Entry 8RHN (electron microscopy, 4.50 A resolution (low resolution: residue-level contacts below are approximate; hydrogen-bond / salt-bridge calls are withheld)); this record covers chains G and J of the 16 polymer chains in the assembly.

Chain G:
Protein: ATPase family gene 2 protein homolog A
From: Homo sapiens
Notes: EC 3.6.4.10
UniProtKB: Q8NB90 (AFG2A_HUMAN); numbering as in UniProt (aligned over 1-893)
Chain sequence (920 residues; each row starts with the number of its first residue; numbers below 1 keep their minus sign (Met-26 is residue -26)):
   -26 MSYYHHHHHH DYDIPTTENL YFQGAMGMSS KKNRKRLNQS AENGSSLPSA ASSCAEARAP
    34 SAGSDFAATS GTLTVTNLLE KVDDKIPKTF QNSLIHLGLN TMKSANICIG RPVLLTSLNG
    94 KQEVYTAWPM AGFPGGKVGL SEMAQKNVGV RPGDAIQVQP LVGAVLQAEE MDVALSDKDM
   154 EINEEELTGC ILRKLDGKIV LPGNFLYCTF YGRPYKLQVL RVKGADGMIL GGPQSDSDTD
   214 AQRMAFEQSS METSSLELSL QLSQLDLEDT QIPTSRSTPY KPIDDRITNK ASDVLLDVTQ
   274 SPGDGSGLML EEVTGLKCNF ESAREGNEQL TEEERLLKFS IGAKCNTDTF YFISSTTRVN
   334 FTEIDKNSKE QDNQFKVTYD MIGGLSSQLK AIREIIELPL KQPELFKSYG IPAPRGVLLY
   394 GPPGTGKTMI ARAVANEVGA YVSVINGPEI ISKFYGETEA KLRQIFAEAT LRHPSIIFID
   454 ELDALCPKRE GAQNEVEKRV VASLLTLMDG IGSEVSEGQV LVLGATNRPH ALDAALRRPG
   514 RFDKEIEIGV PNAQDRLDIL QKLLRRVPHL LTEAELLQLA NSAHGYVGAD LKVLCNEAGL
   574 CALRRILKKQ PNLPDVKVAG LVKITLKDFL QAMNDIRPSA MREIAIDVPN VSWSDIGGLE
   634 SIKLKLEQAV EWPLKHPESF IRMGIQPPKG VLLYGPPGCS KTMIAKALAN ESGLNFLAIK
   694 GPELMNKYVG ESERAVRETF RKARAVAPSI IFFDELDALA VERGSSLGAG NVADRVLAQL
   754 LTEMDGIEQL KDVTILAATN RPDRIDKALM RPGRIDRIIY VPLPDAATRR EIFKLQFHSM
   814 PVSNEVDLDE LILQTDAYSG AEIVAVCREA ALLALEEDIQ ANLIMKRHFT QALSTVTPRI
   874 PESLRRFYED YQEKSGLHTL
Disordered / not traced: -26 to 43, 204-315, 336-893
Differences from the reference sequence: initiating methionine (-26); expression tag (-25 to 0)
Curated features (UniProtKB/Swiss-Prot):
  - binding site (ATP): Gly394 to Thr401, Gly668 to Thr675
  - modified residue: Thr272 (Phosphothreonine), Ser274 (Phosphoserine), Ser279 (Phosphoserine)
  - cross-link: Lys859 (Glycyl lysine isopeptide (Lys-Gly) (interchain with G-Cter in SUMO2))
Reported in the primary citation:
  - disease-associated variants - G185E: unchanged stability
  - disease-associated variants - A100T (12-20 degC), F323I (12-20 degC), T330DEL (12-20 degC): decreased stability
  - disease-associated variants - T330DEL, D608DEL: decreased binding to SPATA5L1 and CINP

Chain J:
Protein: ATPase family gene 2 protein homolog B
From: Homo sapiens
Notes: EC 3.6.4.10
UniProtKB: Q9BVQ7 (AFG2B_HUMAN); numbering as in UniProt (aligned over 1-753)
Chain sequence (777 residues; each row starts with the number of its first residue; numbers below 1 keep their minus sign (Met-23 is residue -23)):
   -23 MDYKDDDDKG GGSENLYFQG AGSTMAPDSD PFPEGPLLKL LPLDARDRGT QRCRLGPAAL
    37 HALGARLGSA VKISLPDGGS CLCTAWPRRD GADGFVQLDP LCASPGAAVG ASRSRRSLSL
    97 NRLLLVPCPP LRRVAVWPVL RERAGAPGAR NTAAVLEAAQ ELLRNRPISL GHVVVAPPGA
   157 PGLVAALHIV GGTPSPDPAG LVTPRTRVSL GGEPPSEAQP QPEVPLGGLS EAADSLRELL
   217 RLPLRYPRAL TALGLAVPRG VLLAGPPGVG KTQLVRAVAR EAGAELLAVS APALQGSRPG
   277 ETEENVRRVF QRARELASRG PSLLFLDEMD ALCPQRGSRA PESRVVAQVL TLLDGASGDR
   337 EVVVVGATNR PDALDPALRR PGRFDREVVI GTPTLKQRKE ILQVITSKMP ISSHVDLGLL
   397 AEMTVGYVGA DLTALCREAA MHALLHSEKN QDNPVIDEID FLEAFKNIQP SSFRSVIGLM
   457 DIKPVDWEEI GGLEDVKLKL KQSIEWPLKF PWEFVRMGLT QPKGVLLYGP PGCAKTTLVR
   517 ALATSCHCSF VSVSGADLFS PFVGDSEKVL SQIFRQARAS TPAILFLDEI DSILGARSAS
   577 KTGCDVQERV LSVLLNELDG VGLKTIERRG SKSSQQEFQE VFNRSVMIIA ATNRPDVLDT
   637 ALLRPGRLDK IIYIPPPDHK GRLSILKVCT KTMPIGPDVS LENLAAETCF FSGADLRNLC
   697 TEAALLALQE NGLDATTVKQ EHFLKSLKTV KPSLSCKDLA LYENLFKKEG FSNVEGI
Disordered / not traced: -23 to 11, 193-753
Differences from the reference sequence: initiating methionine (-23); expression tag (-22 to 0)
Curated features (UniProtKB/Swiss-Prot):
  - binding site (ATP): Gly241 to Thr248, Gly505 to Thr512
  - modified residue: Met1 (N-acetylmethionine)
Reported in the primary citation:
  - disease-associated variants - A41P, R64W, D66Y: decreased binding to other 55LCC members
  - disease-associated variants - V245E: decreased growth
  - disease-associated variants - I466M, G689V: unchanged stability

Chain G / chain J interface:
Contacting residue pairs - 12 pairs, chain G then chain J:
  Gly83(G) - Arg65(J)
  Arg84(G) - Arg65(J)
  Val135(G) - Asp66(J)
  Ala137(G) - Asp66(J)
  Val138(G) - Arg64(J)
  Val138(G) - Asp66(J)
  Leu139(G) - Phe71(J)
  Gln140(G) - Pro18(J)
  Gln140(G) - Asp20(J)
  Ala198(G) - Leu17(J)
  Ala198(G) - Pro18(J)
  Asp199(G) - Arg91(J)
Other interface residues (no listed pair), chain G (10 interface residues in all): Gly136
Other interface residues (no listed pair), chain J (10 interface residues in all): Lys15, Ala68

Summary:
The chain G/chain J interface involves 10 residues from each chain. The paper reports that A100T, F323I and
T330DEL of chain G reduce stability; A41P, R64W and D66Y of chain J reduce binding to other 55LCC members; 11
substitutions were tested in all.
Chain G is ATPase family gene 2 protein homolog A and chain J is ATPase family gene 2 protein homolog B, both
from Homo sapiens; the structure, Structure of the 55LCC ATPase complex, was determined by electron
microscopy, deposited together with 8CIH.
